7KHV - chains A and B; structure by X-ray diffraction, 2.30 A resolution.

[Chain A (and B)]
Name: O-GlcNAcase NagJ
From: Clostridium perfringens
Notes: EC 3.2.1.169; chain B of this document is another copy of the same molecule, construct and numbering; everything in this record applies to it too
Reference sequence: Q0TR53 (OGA_CLOP1); residues 31-624 here = UniProt positions 31-624
Sequence (594 residues; numbered 31 to 624; the number before each row is that of its first residue):
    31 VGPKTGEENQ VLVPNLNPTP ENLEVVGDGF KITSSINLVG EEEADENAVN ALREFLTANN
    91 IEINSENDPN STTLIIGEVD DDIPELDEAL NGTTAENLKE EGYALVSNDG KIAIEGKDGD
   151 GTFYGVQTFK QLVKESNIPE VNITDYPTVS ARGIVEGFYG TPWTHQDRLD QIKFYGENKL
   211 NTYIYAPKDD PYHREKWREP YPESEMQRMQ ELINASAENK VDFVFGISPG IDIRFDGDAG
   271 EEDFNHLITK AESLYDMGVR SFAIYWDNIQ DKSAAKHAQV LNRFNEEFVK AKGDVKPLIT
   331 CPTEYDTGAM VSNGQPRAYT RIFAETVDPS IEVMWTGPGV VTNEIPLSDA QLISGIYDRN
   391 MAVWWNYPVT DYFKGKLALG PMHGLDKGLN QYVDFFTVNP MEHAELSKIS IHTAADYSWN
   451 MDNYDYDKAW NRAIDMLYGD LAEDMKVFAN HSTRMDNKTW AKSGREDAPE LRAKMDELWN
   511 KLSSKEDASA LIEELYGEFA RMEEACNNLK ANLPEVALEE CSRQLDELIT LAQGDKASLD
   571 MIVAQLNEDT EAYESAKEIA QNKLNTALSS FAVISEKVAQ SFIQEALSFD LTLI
Unresolved in the structure: 31-38 (chain B: 31-39)
Differences from the reference sequence: engineered mutation Asn298 (Asp in Q0TR53), Cys331 (Val in Q0TR53), Asp388 (Asn in Q0TR53)
Metal / ion sites: Ca2+: Glu73, Glu108, Asp111
Residues lining bound ligands:
  - X1A (N-(5-{[6-(5-methyl[1,2,4]triazolo[1,5-a]pyrimidin-7-yl)-2,6-diazaspiro[3.4]octan-2-yl]methyl}-1,3-thiazol-2-yl)acetamide), molecule 1: Gly187, Phe188, Tyr189, Lys218, Asp297, Asn298, Cys331, Tyr335, Thr366, Val370, Trp394, Asn396, Val399, Asp401, Tyr402, Lys404, Asn429, Trp490
  - X1A, molecule 2: Thr622, Leu623, Ile624

[How chain A and chain B interact]
Residue-residue contacts (40):
  Asn298(A) - Lys515(B)
  Tyr335(A) - Lys515(B)  hydrogen bond
  Asp336(A) - Ser514(B)  hydrogen bond
  Gly338(A) - Ser514(B)
  Gly338(A) - Glu516(B)
  Ala339(A) - Ser514(B)
  Arg347(A) - Glu516(B)
  Val370(A) - Ser513(B)
  Val370(A) - Lys515(B)
  Tyr402(A) - Leu623(B)
  Asn487(A) - Ser618(B)
  Lys488(A) - Glu615(B)
  Thr489(A) - Trp509(B)
  Thr489(A) - Glu615(B)
  Thr489(A) - Ser618(B)
  Trp490(A) - Trp509(B)
  Trp490(A) - Ser513(B)
  Trp490(A) - Phe619(B)
  Trp490(A) - Leu623(B)
  Trp490(A) - Ile624(B)
  Trp509(A) - Thr489(B)
  Trp509(A) - Trp490(B)
  Ser513(A) - Val370(B)
  Ser513(A) - Trp490(B)
  Ser514(A) - Asp336(B)  hydrogen bond
  Ser514(A) - Gly338(B)
  Ser514(A) - Ala339(B)
  Lys515(A) - Asn298(B)
  Lys515(A) - Tyr335(B)  hydrogen bond
  Glu516(A) - Gly338(B)
  Glu615(A) - Lys488(B)
  Glu615(A) - Thr489(B)
  Ser618(A) - Asn487(B)
  Ser618(A) - Lys488(B)
  Ser618(A) - Thr489(B)
  Phe619(A) - Thr489(B)
  Phe619(A) - Trp490(B)
  Leu623(A) - Tyr402(B)
  Leu623(A) - Trp490(B)
  Ile624(A) - Trp490(B)
Other interface residues (no listed pair), chain A (23 interface residues in all): Asp401
Other interface residues (no listed pair), chain B (23 interface residues in all): Arg347, Asp401

[Summary]
Chain A and chain B each contribute 23 residues to their interface; the contacts include 4 hydrogen bonds.
Among the polar pairs are Tyr335(A)-Lys515(B) and Asp336(A)-Ser514(B). Ligands of chain A: compound X1A.
Glu73(A), Glu108(A) and Asp111(A) coordinate Ca2+.
Chain A and chain B are both O-GlcNAcase NagJ (Clostridium perfringens); the structure, CpOGA IN COMPLEX WITH
LIGAND 54, was determined by X-ray diffraction.
